PDB entry 2PFJ | X-ray diffraction, 3.10 A resolution | chains A and B of the 4 polymer chains in the assembly

# Chain A (and B)
Protein: Endodeoxyribonuclease 1
Organism: Enterobacteria phage T7
Notes: EC 3.1.21.2; chain B of this document is another copy of the same molecule, construct and numbering; everything in this record applies to it too
UniProtKB: P00641 (ENRN_BPT7); residues 1-149 here = UniProt positions 1-149
Amino-acid sequence (149 residues; numbered 1 to 149; the number before each row is that of its first residue):
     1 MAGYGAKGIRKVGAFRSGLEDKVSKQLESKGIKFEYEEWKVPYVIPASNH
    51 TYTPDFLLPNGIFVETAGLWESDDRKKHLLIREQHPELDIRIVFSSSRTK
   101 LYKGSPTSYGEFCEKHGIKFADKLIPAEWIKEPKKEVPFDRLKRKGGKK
Unresolved in the structure: 1-16, 146-149 (chain B: 1-15, 146-149)
Differences from the reference sequence: engineered mutation A67 (Lys in P00641)

# Interface between chain A and chain B
Pairs across the interface (123):
  L19(A) with A67(B); S95(B)
  E20(A) with D55(B); T66(B)
  V23(A) with I125(B), hydrophobic
  Q26(A) with L124(B); I125(B), hydrogen bond (side chain-backbone)
  L27(A) with L58(B), hydrophobic
  K30(A) with I130(B)
  I32(A) with P59(B); I130(B), hydrophobic
  K33(A) with P59(B)
  F34(A) with F56(B), hydrophobic; L57(B)
  E35(A) with D55(B); F56(B); L57(B), hydrogen bond (backbone-backbone)
  Y36(A) with D55(B); F56(B), hydrophobic
  E37(A) with T53(B); D55(B), hydrogen bond (backbone-backbone); K145(B)
  E38(A) with R144(B), salt bridge; K145(B), hydrogen bond (backbone-backbone)
  W39(A) with T53(B); P54(B); L57(B); F139(B); K143(B); R144(B)
  K40(A) with Y52(B); T53(B); L142(B); K143(B), hydrogen bond (backbone-backbone)
  V41(A) with T51(B); Y52(B), hydrogen bond (backbone-backbone); P54(B); H85(B); L88(B), hydrophobic; L142(B), hydrophobic
  P42(A) with H50(B); T51(B); H85(B), hydrogen bond (backbone-side chain); R141(B)
  Y43(A) with N49(B); H50(B), hydrogen bond (backbone-backbone); T51(B); Y52(B); K77(B); I81(B), hydrophobic; Q84(B)
  V44(A) with S48(B); N49(B); L80(B); Q84(B), hydrogen bond (backbone-side chain)
  I45(A) with A47(B); S48(B), hydrogen bond (backbone-backbone); H50(B)
  P46(A) with L80(B)
  A47(A) with I45(B); A47(B)
  S48(A) with V44(B); I45(B), hydrogen bond (backbone-backbone)
  N49(A) with Y43(B); V44(B)
  H50(A) with P42(B); Y43(B), hydrogen bond (backbone-backbone); I45(B)
  T51(A) with V41(B); Y43(B)
  Y52(A) with K40(B); V41(B), hydrogen bond (backbone-backbone); Y43(B)
  T53(A) with E37(B); W39(B); K40(B)
  P54(A) with W39(B)
  D55(A) with E20(B); E35(B); Y36(B); E37(B), hydrogen bond (backbone-backbone)
  F56(A) with E20(B); F34(B), hydrophobic; E35(B); Y36(B), hydrophobic
  L57(A) with F34(B); E35(B), hydrogen bond (backbone-backbone); W39(B)
  L58(A) with L27(B), hydrophobic
  P59(A) with I32(B); K33(B)
  T66(A) with E20(B)
  A67(A) with L19(B)
  K77(A) with Y43(B)
  L80(A) with V44(B); P46(B)
  I81(A) with V41(B), hydrophobic; Y43(B), hydrophobic
  Q84(A) with Y43(B); V44(B), hydrogen bond (side chain-backbone)
  H85(A) with V41(B); P42(B), hydrogen bond (side chain-backbone)
  L88(A) with V41(B), hydrophobic
  S95(A) with L19(B)
  K123(A) with V23(B)
  L124(A) with Q26(B)
  I125(A) with V23(B), hydrophobic; Q26(B), hydrogen bond (backbone-side chain); L27(B), hydrophobic
  A127(A) with K30(B)
  I130(A) with K30(B); I32(B), hydrophobic
  F139(A) with W39(B)
  R141(A) with P42(B)
  L142(A) with W39(B), hydrophobic; K40(B); V41(B), hydrophobic
  K143(A) with W39(B); K40(B), hydrogen bond (backbone-backbone)
  R144(A) with E38(B), salt bridge; W39(B)
  K145(A) with E37(B); E38(B), hydrogen bond (backbone-backbone)
Also at the interface, not in a pair above, chain A (59 interface residues in all): S24, F63, G68, V93, F94
Also at the interface, not in a pair above, chain B (56 interface residues in all): S24, G68, K123, A127

# Overview
59 residues of chain A face 56 of chain B across their interface, with 20 hydrogen bonds and 2 salt bridges.
Polar pairs include E38(A)-R144(B), Q26(A)-I125(B) and P42(A)-H85(B).
Chain A and chain B are both Endodeoxyribonuclease 1 (Enterobacteria phage T7); the structure, Crystal
Structure of T7 Endo I resolvase in complex with a Holliday Junction, was determined by X-ray diffraction.
